Entry 4LP4 (X-ray diffraction, 2.40 A resolution); this record covers chain A.

Chain A:
Protein: Advanced glycosylation end product-specific receptor
From: Homo sapiens
Notes: fragment: V and C1 domains (VC1 fragment), ectodomain fragment
UniProt: Q15109 (RAGE_HUMAN); residues 23-231 here = UniProt positions 23-231
Sequence (212 residues; numbered 20 to 231; the number before each row is that of its first residue):
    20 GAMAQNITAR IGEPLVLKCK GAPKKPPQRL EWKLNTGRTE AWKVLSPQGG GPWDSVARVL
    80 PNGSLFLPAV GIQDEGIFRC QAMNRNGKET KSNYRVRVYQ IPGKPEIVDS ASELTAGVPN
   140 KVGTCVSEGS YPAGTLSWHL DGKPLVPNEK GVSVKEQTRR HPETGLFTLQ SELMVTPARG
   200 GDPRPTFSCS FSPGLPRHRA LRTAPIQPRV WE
Disulfide bonds: Cys38-Cys99, Cys144-Cys208
Construct notes: expression tag (20-22)
What the authors report for this chain:
  - self-association interface (contacts with another copy of this molecule); pairs are residue here / residue on that copy: Phe85-Phe85 (pi stacking), Pro33, Val35, Lys37, Lys43, Leu79, Pro80, Asn81, Ser83, Pro87
  - post-translational modification sites: Asn25, Asn81 (citing earlier work)
  - conformationally variable residues (loop rearrangement): Leu64 to Val75

In short:
The paper reports modification sites Asn25 and Asn81; conformational variability at Leu64.
Chain A is Advanced glycosylation end product-specific receptor (Homo sapiens); the structure, Crystal
structure of the human RAGE VC1 fragment in space group P62, was determined by X-ray diffraction (same
publication as 4LP5).
